Entry 5OYA (X-ray diffraction, 1.80 A resolution); this record covers chains C and K of the 8 polymer chains in the assembly.

[Chain C]
Molecule: Rubisco large subunit
Organism: Chaetoceros socialis
Sequence (490 residues; numbered 1 to 490; the number before each row is that of its first residue):
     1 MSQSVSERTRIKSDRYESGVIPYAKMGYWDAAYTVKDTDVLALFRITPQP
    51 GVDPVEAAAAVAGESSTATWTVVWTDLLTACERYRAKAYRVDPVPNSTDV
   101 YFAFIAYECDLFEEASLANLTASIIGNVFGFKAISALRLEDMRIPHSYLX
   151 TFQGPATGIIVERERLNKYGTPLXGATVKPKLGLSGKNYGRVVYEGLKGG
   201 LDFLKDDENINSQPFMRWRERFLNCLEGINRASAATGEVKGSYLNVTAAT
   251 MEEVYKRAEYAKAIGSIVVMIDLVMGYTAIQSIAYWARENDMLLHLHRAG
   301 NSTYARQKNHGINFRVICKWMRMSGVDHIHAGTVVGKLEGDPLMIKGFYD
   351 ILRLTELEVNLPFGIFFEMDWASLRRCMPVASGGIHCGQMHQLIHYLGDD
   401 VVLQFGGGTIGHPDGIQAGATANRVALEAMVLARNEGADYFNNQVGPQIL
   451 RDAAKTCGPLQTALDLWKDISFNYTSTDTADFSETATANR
Not modelled in the structure: 1-15, 484-490
Modified / non-standard residues: Cys-109 (S-hydroxycysteine; CSO); LOH (3,4-dihydroxylysine) at position 150, HL2 ((2S,3R)-2-amino-3-hydroxy-4-methylpentanoic acid) at position 174; Pro-155 (4-hydroxyproline; HYP); Lys-205 (lysine nz-carboxylic acid; KCX); Lys-346 (N-trimethyllysine; M3L); Cys-457 (S-nitroso-cysteine; SNC)
Bound ions: Mg2+: Lys-205, Asp-207, Glu-208 (together with 2-carboxyarabinitol-1,5-diphosphate)
Residues lining bound ligands:
  - 2-carboxyarabinitol-1,5-diphosphate (CAP), molecule 1: Glu-64, Thr-69, Trp-70, Asn-127
  - 2-carboxyarabinitol-1,5-diphosphate (CAP), molecule 2: Thr-177, Lys-179, Lys-181, Lys-205, Asp-207, Glu-208, His-297, Arg-298, His-330, Lys-337, Leu-338, Ser-382, Gly-383, Gly-384, Gln-404, Phe-405, Gly-406, Gly-407

[Chain K]
Molecule: Rubisco small subunit
Organism: Chaetoceros socialis
Sequence (139 residues; numbered 1 to 139; the number before each row is that of its first residue):
     1 MRLTQGCFSFLPDLTDAQIEKQVAYAMSRGWAMNVEWTDDPHPRNNYWEL
    51 WGLPLFDIKDPATVMFELNEARKSCAAGYIRMNAFDASYGTESCVMSFLT
   101 NRPANEPGFYLDRTDGIGRQIIYSIKSYSVQANPEGSRY

[Chain C / chain K interface]
Contacting residue pairs - 9 pairs, chain C then chain K:
  Lys-262(C) / Ile-117(K)
  Lys-262(C) / Gly-118(K)  hydrogen bond (backbone-backbone)
  Ala-263(C) / Ile-117(K)
  Gly-265(C) / Gly-116(K)
  Gly-265(C) / Gly-118(K)
  Gly-265(C) / Arg-119(K)  hydrogen bond (backbone-side chain)
  Ser-266(C) / Arg-119(K)
  Ile-267(C) / Arg-119(K)
  Asp-291(C) / Arg-119(K)
Other interface residues (no listed pair), chain C (9 interface residues in all): Arg-165, Asn-230, Asn-290
Other interface residues (no listed pair), chain K (5 interface residues in all): Asp-115

[In short]
9 residues of chain C face 5 of chain K across their interface; the contacts include 2 hydrogen bonds. Polar
contacts include Gly-265(C)/Arg-119(K) and Lys-262(C)/Gly-118(K). Bound to chain C:
2-carboxyarabinitol-1,5-diphosphate. The Mg2+ site is built by Lys-205(C), Asp-207(C) and Glu-208(C).
Chain C is Rubisco large subunit and chain K is Rubisco small subunit, both from Chaetoceros socialis; the
structure, Unusual posttranslational modifications revealed in crystal structures of diatom Rubisco, was
determined by X-ray diffraction together with 6FTL, 5N9Z and 5MZ2 from the same study.
